PDB entry 8PJ8 | X-ray diffraction, 1.50 A resolution | chain A

[Chain A]
Protein: Peptidyl-prolyl cis-trans isomerase FKBP5
Notes: EC 5.2.1.8
UniProt: Q13451 (FKBP5_HUMAN); residue numbers follow UniProt; this construct covers 16-140
Amino-acid sequence (128 residues; numbered 13 to 140; the number before each row is that of its first residue):
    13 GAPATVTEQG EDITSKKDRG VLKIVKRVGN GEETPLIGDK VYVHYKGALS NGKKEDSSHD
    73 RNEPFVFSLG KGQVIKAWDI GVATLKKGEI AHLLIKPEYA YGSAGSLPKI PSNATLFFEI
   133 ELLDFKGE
Sequence notes: expression tag (13-15); engineered mutation Thr-19 (Ala in Q13451), Leu-48 (Met in Q13451), Ala-60 (Lys in Q13451), Glu-67 (Phe in Q13451), Leu-97 (Met in Q13451), Ala-103 (Cys in Q13451), Ile-107 (Cys in Q13451)
Modified / non-standard residues: Leu-48 (norleucine; NLE); Ala-60 (L-ornithine; ORN); Leu-97 (norleucine; NLE)
Covalent attachments: covalent link Ala-60/Glu-67
Ligand contacts: SAFit1 (GY1; 2-[3-[(1R)-1-[(2S)-1-[(2S)-2-cyclohexyl-2-(3,4,5-trimethoxyphenyl)ethanoyl]piperidin-2-yl]carbonyloxy-3-(3,4-dimethoxyphenyl)propyl]phenoxy]ethanoic acid): Tyr-57, Gly-59, Ala-60, Leu-61, Lys-66, Asp-68, Arg-73, Phe-77, Val-78, Phe-79, Gly-84, Gln-85, Val-86, Ile-87, Trp-90, Ala-112, Tyr-113, Ser-118, Lys-121, Ile-122, Leu-128, Phe-130
Swiss-Prot annotation at these positions:
  - modified residue: Lys-28 (N6-acetyllysine)
  - mutagenesis: Lys-28 (K28Q: Mimics acetylation; impaired interaction with AKT1 and PHLPP1; when associated with Q-155; K28R: Decreased acetylation; promotes interaction with AKT1 and PHLPP1; when associated with R-155)

[In short]
Ligands of chain A: SAFit1. Curated annotation (UniProt) lists one mutagenesis site.
Chain A is Peptidyl-prolyl cis-trans isomerase FKBP5; the structure, FKBP51FK1 F67E/K60Orn (i, i+7) in complex
with SAFit1, was determined by X-ray diffraction, deposited together with 8PJA.
